PDB entry 7JOA | electron microscopy, 3.30 A resolution | chains E and J of the 11 polymer chains in the assembly

== Chain E ==
Molecule: Histone H3.2
From: Homo sapiens
UniProt: Q71DI3 (H32_HUMAN); residues 0-135 here correspond to UniProt positions 1-136 (UniProt number = residue number + 1)
Amino-acid sequence (136 residues; numbered 0 to 135; the number before each row is that of its first residue; numbering starts at 0):
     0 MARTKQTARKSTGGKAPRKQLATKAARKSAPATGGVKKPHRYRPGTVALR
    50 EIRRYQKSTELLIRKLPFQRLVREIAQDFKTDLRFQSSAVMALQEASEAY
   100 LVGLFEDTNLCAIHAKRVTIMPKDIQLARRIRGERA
Unresolved in the structure: 0-37, 135
UniProt features mapped onto this chain:
  - modified residue: Arg2 (Asymmetric dimethylarginine), Thr3 (Phosphothreonine), Lys4 (Allysine), Gln5 (5-glutamyl dopamine), Thr6 (Phosphothreonine), Arg8 (Citrulline), Lys9 (N6,N6,N6-trimethyllysine), Ser10 (ADP-ribosylserine), Thr11 (Phosphothreonine), Lys14 (N6-(2-hydroxyisobutyryl)lysine), Arg17 (Asymmetric dimethylarginine), Lys18 (N6-(2-hydroxyisobutyryl)lysine), Lys23 (N6-(2-hydroxyisobutyryl)lysine), Arg26 (Citrulline), Lys27 (N6,N6,N6-trimethyllysine), Ser28 (ADP-ribosylserine), Lys36 (N6,N6,N6-trimethyllysine), Lys37 (N6-methyllysine), Tyr41 (Phosphotyrosine), Lys56 (N6,N6,N6-trimethyllysine) and 8 more in UniProt
  - lipidation: Lys18 (N6-decanoyllysine), Cys110 (S-palmitoyl cysteine)

== Chain J ==
Molecule: 147-nt DNA strand
From: synthetic construct
Sequence (147 nucleotides; row label = number of the first residue in the row; numbers below 1 keep their minus sign (DA-73 is residue -73)):
   -73 ATCGAGAATCCCGGTGCCGAGGCCGCTCAATTGGTCGTAGACAGCTCTAG
   -23 CACCGCTTAAACGCACGTACGCGCTGTCCCCCGCGTTTTAACCGCCAAGG
    27 GGATTACTCCCTAGTCTCCAGGCACGTGTCAGATATATACATCCGAT
Unresolved in the structure: -73, 73

== Interface between chain E and chain J ==
Residue-residue contacts - 15 pairs, chain E then chain J:
  Tyr41(E) - DC70(J)  phosphate contact
  Arg42(E) - DA-5(J)  phosphate contact
  Arg42(E) - DC70(J)  phosphate contact
  Arg42(E) - DG71(J)  salt bridge to the phosphate
  Thr45(E) - DC70(J)  hydrogen bond to the phosphate
  Arg63(E) - DA-13(J)  salt bridge to the phosphate
  Arg72(E) - DC-23(J)  salt bridge to the phosphate
  Arg83(E) - DC-23(J)  phosphate contact
  Phe84(E) - DG-24(J)  sugar contact
  Phe84(E) - DC-23(J)  hydrogen bond to the phosphate
  Gln85(E) - DG-24(J)  phosphate contact
  Ser86(E) - DG-24(J)  phosphate contact
  Arg116(E) - DG-3(J)  phosphate contact
  Val117(E) - DG-3(J)  hydrogen bond to the phosphate
  Thr118(E) - DG-3(J)  hydrogen bond to the phosphate
Also at the interface, not in a pair above, chain E (14 interface residues in all): His39, Met120
Also at the interface, not in a pair above, chain J (11 interface residues in all): DA-14, DC-4, DC-2, DC69

== In short ==
The interface between chain E and chain J involves 14 residues on one side and 11 on the other, with 4
hydrogen bonds and 3 salt bridges. Polar contacts include Thr45(E)-DC70(J), Phe84(E)-DC-23(J) and
Val117(E)-DG-3(J).
Here chain E is Histone H3.2 (Homo sapiens) and chain J is a 147-nt DNA strand (synthetic construct). Entry
7JOA (2:1 cGAS-nucleosome complex) was determined by electron microscopy (same publication as 7JO9).
